PDB entry 5LMM | X-ray diffraction, 1.20 A resolution | chains L and M of the 4 polymer chains in the assembly

[Chain L (and M)]
Molecule: Hydrogenase-1 large chain
From: Escherichia coli (strain K12)
Notes: EC 1.12.99.6; chain M of this document is another copy of the same molecule, construct and numbering; everything in this record applies to it too
UniProt: P0ACD8 (MBHL_ECOLI); residues 1-582 here = UniProt positions 1-582
Amino-acid sequence (582 residues; row label = number of the first residue in the row):
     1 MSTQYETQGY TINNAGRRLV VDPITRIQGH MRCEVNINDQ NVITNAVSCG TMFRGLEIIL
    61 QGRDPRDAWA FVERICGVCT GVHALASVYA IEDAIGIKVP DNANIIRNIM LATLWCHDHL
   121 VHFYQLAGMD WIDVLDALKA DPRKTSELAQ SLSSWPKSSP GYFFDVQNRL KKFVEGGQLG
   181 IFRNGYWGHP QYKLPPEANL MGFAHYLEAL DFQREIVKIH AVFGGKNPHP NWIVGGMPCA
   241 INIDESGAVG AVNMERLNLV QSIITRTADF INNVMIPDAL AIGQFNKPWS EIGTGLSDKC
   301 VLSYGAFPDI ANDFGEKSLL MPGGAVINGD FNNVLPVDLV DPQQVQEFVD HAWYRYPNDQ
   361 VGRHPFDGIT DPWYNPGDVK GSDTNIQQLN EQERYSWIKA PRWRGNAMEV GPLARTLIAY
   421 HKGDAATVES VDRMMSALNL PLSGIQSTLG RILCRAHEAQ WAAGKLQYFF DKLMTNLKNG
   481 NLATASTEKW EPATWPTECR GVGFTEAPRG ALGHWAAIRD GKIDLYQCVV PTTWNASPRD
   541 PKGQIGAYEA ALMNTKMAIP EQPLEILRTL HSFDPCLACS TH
Not modelled in the structure: 1
Construct notes: conflict Gln-28 (Glu in P0ACD8)
Modified residues: Cys-79 (S-hydroxycysteine; CSO)
Curated features (UniProtKB/Swiss-Prot):
  - binding site (Ni(2+)): Cys-76, Cys-79, Cys-576, Cys-579
Metal / ion sites: Mg2+: Glu-57, Cys-528; Ni2+: Cys-76, Cys-79, Cys-576, Cys-579; carbonmonoxide-(dicyano) iron Fe: Cys-79, Cys-579
Small-molecule neighbours: carbonmonoxide-(dicyano) iron (FCO): Cys-79, Val-82, His-83, Ala-507, Pro-508, Arg-509, Leu-512, Val-530, Pro-531, Thr-532, Cys-576, Cys-579

[How chain L and chain M interact]
Contacting residue pairs (26):
  Gln-150(L) / Ser-146(M)
  Gln-150(L) / Gln-150(M)  hydrogen bond
  Gln-150(L) / Ser-159(M)
  Gln-150(L) / Pro-160(M)
  Ser-154(L) / Ser-159(M)  hydrogen bond (backbone-side chain)
  Ser-154(L) / Gly-161(M)
  Ser-154(L) / Tyr-162(M)
  Trp-155(L) / Ser-159(M)  hydrogen bond (backbone-side chain)
  Pro-156(L) / Pro-156(M)
  Pro-156(L) / Lys-157(M)
  Pro-156(L) / Ser-158(M)  hydrogen bond (backbone-backbone)
  Pro-156(L) / Ser-159(M)  hydrogen bond (backbone-backbone)
  Pro-156(L) / Tyr-162(M)  hydrophobic
  Lys-157(L) / Pro-156(M)
  Lys-157(L) / Lys-157(M)
  Ser-158(L) / Pro-156(M)  hydrogen bond (backbone-backbone)
  Ser-158(L) / Ser-159(M)
  Ser-159(L) / Gln-150(M)
  Ser-159(L) / Ser-154(M)  hydrogen bond (side chain-backbone)
  Ser-159(L) / Trp-155(M)  hydrogen bond (side chain-backbone)
  Ser-159(L) / Pro-156(M)  hydrogen bond (backbone-backbone)
  Ser-159(L) / Ser-158(M)
  Pro-160(L) / Gln-150(M)
  Gly-161(L) / Ser-154(M)
  Tyr-162(L) / Ser-154(M)
  Tyr-162(L) / Pro-156(M)  hydrophobic
Also at the interface, not in a pair above, chain L (12 interface residues in all): Ser-146, Asp-165
Also at the interface, not in a pair above, chain M (12 interface residues in all): Asp-165

[Overview]
Chain L and chain M each contribute 12 residues to their interface; the contacts include 9 hydrogen bonds.
Polar contacts include Gln-150(L)/Gln-150(M), Ser-154(L)/Ser-159(M) and Trp-155(L)/Ser-159(M). Chain L binds
carbonmonoxide-(dicyano) iron. Glu-57(L) and Cys-528(L) form the Mg2+ site. From UniProt: 4 Ni2+-binding
residues on chain L.
Chain L and chain M are both Hydrogenase-1 large chain (Escherichia coli (strain K12)); the structure,
Structure of E coli Hydrogenase Hyd-1 mutant E28Q, was determined by X-ray diffraction.
